Entry 3ZHV (X-ray diffraction, 2.30 A resolution); this record covers chains C and D.

[Chain C (and D)]
Protein: Multifunctional 2-oxoglutarate metabolism enzyme
Organism: Mycobacterium smegmatis
Notes: EC 2.2.1.5, 4.1.1.71, 1.2.4.2, 2.3.1.61; fragment: suca-like catalytic domain, residues 361-1227; chain D of this document is another copy of the same molecule, construct and numbering; everything in this record applies to it too
UniProt: A0R2B1 (KGD_MYCS2); residues 361-1227 here = UniProt positions 361-1227
Chain sequence (868 residues; row label = number of the first residue in the row):
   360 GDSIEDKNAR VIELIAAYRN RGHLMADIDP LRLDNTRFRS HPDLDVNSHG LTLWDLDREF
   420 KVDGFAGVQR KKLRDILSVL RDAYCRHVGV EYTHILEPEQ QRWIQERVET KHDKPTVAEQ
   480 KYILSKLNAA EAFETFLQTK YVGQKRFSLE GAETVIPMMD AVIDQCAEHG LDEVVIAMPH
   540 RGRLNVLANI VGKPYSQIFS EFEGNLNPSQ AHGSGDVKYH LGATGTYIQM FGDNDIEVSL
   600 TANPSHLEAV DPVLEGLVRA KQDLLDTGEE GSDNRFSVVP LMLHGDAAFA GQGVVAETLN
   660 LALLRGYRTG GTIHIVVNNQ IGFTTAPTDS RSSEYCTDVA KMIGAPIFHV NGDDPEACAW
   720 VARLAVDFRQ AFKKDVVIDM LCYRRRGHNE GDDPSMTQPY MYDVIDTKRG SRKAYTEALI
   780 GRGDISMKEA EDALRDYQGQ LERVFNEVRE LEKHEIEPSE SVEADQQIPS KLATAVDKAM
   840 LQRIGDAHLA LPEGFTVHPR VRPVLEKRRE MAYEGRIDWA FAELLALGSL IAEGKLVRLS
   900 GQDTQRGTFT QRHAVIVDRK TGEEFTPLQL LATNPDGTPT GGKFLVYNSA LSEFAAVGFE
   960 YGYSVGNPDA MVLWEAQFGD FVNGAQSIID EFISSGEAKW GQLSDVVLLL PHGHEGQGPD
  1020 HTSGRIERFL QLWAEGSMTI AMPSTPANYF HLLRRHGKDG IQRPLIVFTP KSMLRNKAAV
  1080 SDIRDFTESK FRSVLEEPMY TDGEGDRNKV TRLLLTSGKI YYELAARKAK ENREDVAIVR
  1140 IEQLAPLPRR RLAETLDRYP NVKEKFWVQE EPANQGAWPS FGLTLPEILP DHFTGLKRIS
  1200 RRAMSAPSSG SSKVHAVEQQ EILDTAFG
Unresolved in the structure: 360-366, 399-411, 421-429, 562-574, 628-633, 814-830 (chain D: 360-365, 399-414, 422-426, 562-574, 815-830)
Differences from the reference sequence: expression tag (360)
Metal / ion sites: Mg2+: Asp645, Asn678, Ile680 (together with TDW); Ca2+: Asp1004, His1055, Asp1058, Ile1060
Ligand contacts:
  - TDW (2-[3-[(4-azanyl-2-methyl-pyrimidin-5-yl)methyl]-4-methyl-2-[(1S)-1-oxidanylethyl]-1,3-thiazol-3-ium-5-yl]ethyl phosphono hydrogen phosphate), molecule 1: Arg540, Ser604, His605, Leu606, Gly644, Asp645, Ala646, Ala647, Gln651, Asn678, Ile680, Gly681, Phe682, His747
  - TDW, molecule 2: Gln901, Leu950, Glu952, Gln976, Phe977, Phe980, His1020
Curated features (UniProtKB/Swiss-Prot):
  - binding site (thiamine diphosphate): Arg540, Ser604, Leu606, Asp645, Ala646, Ala647, Asn678
  - binding site (2-oxoglutarate): His579, Ser604, His1020
  - binding site (Mg(2+)): Asp645, Asn678, Ile680
  - binding site (acetyl-CoA): Thr1038, Arg1054, Lys1089, Ser1092, Gln1142, Arg1149, Arg1150
  - mutagenesis: His539 (H539A: Loss of KG decarboxylase activity), His579 (H579A: Loss of KG decarboxylase activity), His747 (H747A: 40-fold decrease in KG decarboxylase activity), Arg781 (R781A: Increase in KG decarboxylase activity), His1020 (H1020A: Loss of KG decarboxylase activity), Glu1034 (E1034A: Loss of activation by acetyl-CoA), Arg1062 (R1062A: Loss of activation by acetyl-CoA)

[Interface between chain C and chain D]
Contacting residue pairs - 203 pairs, chain C then chain D:
  Arg380(C) with Thr452(D), hydrogen bond (side chain-backbone); His453(D); Ile454(D), hydrogen bond (side chain-backbone); Leu455(D); Gln460(D)
  Thr452(C) with Arg380(D), hydrogen bond (backbone-side chain)
  His453(C) with Arg380(D)
  Ile454(C) with Arg380(D), hydrogen bond (backbone-side chain)
  Leu455(C) with Arg380(D); Leu383(D), hydrophobic; Glu693(D)
  Gln460(C) with Arg380(D)
  Pro603(C) with Asp1019(D)
  Ser604(C) with Asp1019(D), hydrogen bond (backbone-side chain); His1020(D)
  His605(C) with Asp979(D), hydrogen bond (side chain-backbone); Phe980(D); Asn982(D), hydrogen bond; Asp1019(D), salt bridge
  Ala646(C) with Leu950(D), hydrophobic
  Ala647(C) with Leu950(D)
  Ala649(C) with Asn659(D), hydrogen bond (backbone-side chain); Met701(D)
  Gly650(C) with Glu656(D); Asn659(D); Leu950(D); Ser951(D), hydrogen bond (backbone-side chain)
  Gln651(C) with Glu656(D); Leu950(D), hydrogen bond (side chain-backbone); Ser951(D); Glu952(D), hydrogen bond
  Gly652(C) with Gly652(D); Glu656(D), hydrogen bond (backbone-side chain)
  Ala655(C) with Ala655(D), hydrophobic
  Glu656(C) with Gly650(D); Gln651(D); Gly652(D), hydrogen bond (side chain-backbone)
  Asn659(C) with Ala649(D), hydrogen bond (side chain-backbone); Gly650(D); Ser689(D), hydrogen bond (side chain-backbone); Arg690(D); Ser691(D), hydrogen bond (backbone-side chain)
  Leu660(C) with Ser691(D)
  Ala661(C) with Ser691(D), hydrogen bond (backbone-side chain)
  Leu662(C) with Ser691(D), hydrogen bond (backbone-side chain)
  Leu663(C) with Thr687(D); Asp688(D); Arg690(D); Ser691(D), hydrogen bond (backbone-side chain)
  Arg664(C) with Asp688(D), salt bridge
  Gly681(C) with Asp902(D)
  Phe682(C) with Asp902(D); Arg905(D); Thr907(D); Gln976(D)
  Thr683(C) with Asp902(D), hydrogen bond; Arg905(D)
  Thr684(C) with Asp902(D), hydrogen bond; Asn947(D)
  Thr687(C) with Leu663(D)
  Asp688(C) with Leu663(D); Arg664(D), salt bridge; Ser948(D); Ala949(D)
  Ser689(C) with Asn659(D), hydrogen bond (backbone-side chain); Ala949(D)
  Arg690(C) with Asn659(D); Leu663(D)
  Ser691(C) with Leu658(D); Asn659(D), hydrogen bond (side chain-backbone); Leu660(D); Ala661(D), hydrogen bond (side chain-backbone); Leu662(D), hydrogen bond (side chain-backbone); Leu663(D); Ile702(D)
  Ser692(C) with Met701(D)
  Glu693(C) with Leu455(D)
  Asp697(C) with Met701(D)
  Val698(C) with Met701(D), hydrophobic
  Met701(C) with Ala649(D); Ser692(D); Asp697(D); Val698(D), hydrophobic
  Gly750(C) with Thr909(D), hydrogen bond (backbone-side chain)
  Asp751(C) with Arg905(D), salt bridge
  Asp752(C) with His857(D), salt bridge; Arg859(D), salt bridge
  Ser754(C) with His857(D), hydrogen bond; Arg918(D)
  Met755(C) with His857(D); Val860(D), hydrophobic; Thr909(D); Val916(D)
  Thr756(C) with Arg905(D)
  Pro758(C) with Val916(D); Asp917(D); Arg918(D)
  Asp762(C) with Arg918(D), salt bridge
  His857(C) with Asp752(D), salt bridge; Ser754(D), hydrogen bond; Met755(D)
  Arg859(C) with Gly750(D); Asp752(D)
  Val860(C) with Met755(D), hydrophobic
  Asp902(C) with Gly681(D); Phe682(D); Thr683(D), hydrogen bond; Thr684(D), hydrogen bond
  Arg905(C) with Phe682(D); Thr683(D); Asp751(D), salt bridge; Thr756(D)
  Thr907(C) with Phe682(D)
  Thr909(C) with Met755(D)
  Val916(C) with Met755(D); Pro758(D)
  Asp917(C) with Pro758(D)
  Arg918(C) with Ser754(D); Pro758(D); Asp762(D), salt bridge
  Asn947(C) with Thr684(D)
  Ser948(C) with Asp688(D)
  Ala949(C) with Asp688(D); Ser689(D)
  Leu950(C) with Leu606(D), hydrophobic; Ala646(D); Ala647(D); Gly650(D); Gln651(D), hydrogen bond (backbone-side chain)
  Ser951(C) with Gly650(D), hydrogen bond (side chain-backbone); Gln651(D)
  Glu952(C) with Gln651(D), hydrogen bond
  Gln976(C) with Phe682(D)
  Asp979(C) with His605(D), hydrogen bond (backbone-side chain)
  Phe980(C) with Ser604(D); His605(D)
  Asn982(C) with His605(D), hydrogen bond; Gln985(D); Ser986(D); Asp989(D), hydrogen bond; Glu990(D), hydrogen bond
  Gly983(C) with Ser986(D)
  Gln985(C) with Asn982(D); Gln985(D); Arg1027(D)
  Ser986(C) with Asn982(D); Gly983(D)
  Asp989(C) with Asn982(D), hydrogen bond; Arg1024(D), salt bridge; Arg1027(D), salt bridge
  Glu990(C) with Asn982(D), hydrogen bond; Asp1019(D)
  Ser993(C) with Ser1204(D)
  Ser994(C) with Ser1204(D); Ala1205(D)
  Ala997(C) with Ser1204(D)
  Lys998(C) with Pro1018(D); Ala1205(D)
  Pro1018(C) with Lys998(D)
  Asp1019(C) with Pro603(D); Ser604(D), hydrogen bond (side chain-backbone); His605(D), salt bridge; Glu990(D)
  His1020(C) with Arg505(D); Ser604(D)
  Arg1024(C) with Asp989(D), salt bridge; Glu990(D), salt bridge; Leu1031(D)
  Glu1026(C) with Gln1030(D), hydrogen bond (backbone-side chain)
  Arg1027(C) with Gln985(D); Asp989(D), salt bridge; Arg1027(D); Gln1030(D); Leu1031(D)
  Gln1030(C) with Glu1026(D), hydrogen bond (side chain-backbone); Arg1027(D), hydrogen bond (side chain-backbone); Gln1030(D); Asn1173(D), hydrogen bond (backbone-side chain)
  Leu1031(C) with Arg1024(D); Arg1027(D); Ser1204(D)
  Trp1032(C) with Asn1173(D), hydrogen bond (backbone-side chain)
  Ala1033(C) with Met1203(D); Ser1204(D)
  Ser1036(C) with Ser1204(D)
  Asn1173(C) with Gln1030(D), hydrogen bond (side chain-backbone); Trp1032(D), hydrogen bond (side chain-backbone)
  Trp1177(C) with Leu1182(D)
  Pro1178(C) with Leu1182(D)
  Gly1181(C) with Leu1182(D)
  Leu1182(C) with Trp1177(D); Pro1178(D); Gly1181(D); Leu1182(D)
  Met1203(C) with Ala1033(D)
  Ser1204(C) with Ser993(D); Ser994(D); Ala997(D); Leu1031(D); Ala1033(D); Ser1036(D)
  Ala1205(C) with Ser994(D); Lys998(D)
Other interface residues (no listed pair), chain C (101 interface residues in all): His382, Leu383, Leu606, Leu658, Lys700, Ile702, His912, Ala1202
Other interface residues (no listed pair), chain D (103 interface residues in all): His382, Lys700, His912, Gly921, Ala1202

[In short]
The interface between chain C and chain D involves 101 residues on one side and 103 on the other; the contacts
include 47 hydrogen bonds and 16 salt bridges. Among the polar pairs are His605(C)-Asp1019(D),
Arg664(C)-Asp688(D) and Asp751(C)-Arg905(D). Chain C binds compound TDW.
Chain C and chain D are both Multifunctional 2-oxoglutarate metabolism enzyme (Mycobacterium smegmatis); the
structure, Crystal structure of the SucA domain of Mycobacterium smegmatis KGD, post-decarboxylation
intermediate from pyruvate (2-hydroxyethyl-ThDP), was determined by X-ray diffraction (same publication as
3ZHQ, 3ZHR, 3ZHS, 3ZHT and 3ZHU).
